Entry 9AXN (X-ray diffraction, 2.40 A resolution); this record covers chains H and L.

Chain H:
Protein: HY11-6B2_Mu Fab Heavy Chain
Source organism: Mus musculus
Notes: antibody fragment or engineered binder
Sequence (228 residues; row label = number of the first residue in the row; note: 1 number in that range is skipped by the numbering (no residue carries it; nothing is unmodelled there); a row labelled like 82A-82C holds insertion residues (82A, then the next letters in order)):
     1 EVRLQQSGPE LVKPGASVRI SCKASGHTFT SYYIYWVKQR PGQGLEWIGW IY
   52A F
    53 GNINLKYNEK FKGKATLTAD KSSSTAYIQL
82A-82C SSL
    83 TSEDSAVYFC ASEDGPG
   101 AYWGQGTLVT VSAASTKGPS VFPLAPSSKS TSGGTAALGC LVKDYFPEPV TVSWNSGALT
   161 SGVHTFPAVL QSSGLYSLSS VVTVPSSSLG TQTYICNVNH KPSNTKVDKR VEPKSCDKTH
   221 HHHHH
Disordered / not traced: 128-132, 214-225
Disulfide bonds: Cys22-Cys92, Cys140-Cys196
Modified / non-standard residues: Glu1 (pyroglutamic acid; PCA)
Ligand contacts: Fentanyl (7V7; N-phenyl-N-[1-(2-phenylethyl)piperidin-4-yl]propanamide): Tyr35, Trp47, Ala93, Ser94, Glu95, Gly97, Ala101, Tyr102, Trp103

Chain L:
Protein: HY11-6B2_Mu Fab Light Chain
Source organism: Mus musculus
Notes: antibody fragment or engineered binder
Sequence (214 residues; numbered 1 to 214; the number before each row is that of its first residue):
     1 DIVMTQSQKF MSTSVGDRVS VTCKASQNVG TNVAWYQQKP GQSPKALIYS ASYRYSGVPD
    61 RFTGSGSGTD FTLTISNVQS EDLAEYFCQQ YNSYPLTFGA GTKLELKRTV AAPSVFIFPP
   121 SDEQLKSGTA SVVCLLNNFY PREAKVQWKV DNALQSGNSQ ESVTEQDSKD STYSLSSTLT
   181 LSKADYEKHK VYACEVTHQG LSSPVTKSFN RGEC
Disordered / not traced: 214
Disulfide bonds: Cys23-Cys88, Cys134-Cys194
Ligand contacts: Fentanyl (7V7; N-phenyl-N-[1-(2-phenylethyl)piperidin-4-yl]propanamide): Ala34, Tyr36, Ala46, Tyr49, Tyr55, Gln89, Tyr91, Leu96, Phe98

Interface between chain H and chain L:
Residue-residue contacts - 60 pairs, chain H then chain L:
  Tyr35(H) with Leu96(L), hydrophobic
  Gln39(H) with Gln38(L), hydrogen bond
  Gly44(H) with Phe87(L)
  Leu45(H) with Phe87(L), hydrophobic; Phe98(L)
  Trp47(H) with Tyr94(L), hydrophobic; Pro95(L), hydrophobic; Leu96(L); Phe98(L)
  Trp50(H) with Tyr94(L), hydrogen bond
  Lys58(H) with Tyr94(L)
  Asn60(H) with Pro95(L)
  Phe91(H) with Ser43(L); Pro44(L)
  Glu95(H) with Tyr55(L), hydrogen bond
  Pro98(H) with Tyr55(L); Ser56(L), hydrogen bond (backbone-backbone)
  Gly99(H) with Ser56(L)
  Ala101(H) with Lys45(L); Ala46(L), hydrophobic; Tyr55(L), hydrophobic
  Trp103(H) with Tyr36(L), hydrophobic; Pro44(L)
  Gly104(H) with Ser43(L), hydrogen bond (backbone-side chain)
  Gln105(H) with Ser43(L)
  Phe122(H) with Ser121(L); Gln124(L)
  Pro123(H) with Ser121(L); Glu123(L)
  Leu124(H) with Phe118(L); Val133(L), hydrophobic
  Ala125(H) with Phe118(L)
  Ser127(H) with Pro119(L)
  Thr135(H) with Phe116(L)
  Ala137(H) with Phe116(L), hydrophobic; Phe118(L)
  Leu138(H) with Phe118(L), hydrophobic
  Leu141(H) with Gln124(L); Ser131(L)
  Lys143(H) with Gln124(L); Ser131(L)
  His164(H) with Asn137(L); Asn138(L), hydrogen bond; Ser174(L), hydrogen bond
  Phe166(H) with Leu135(L), hydrophobic; Ser162(L); Thr164(L); Ser174(L); Leu175(L); Ser176(L)
  Pro167(H) with Ser162(L), hydrogen bond (backbone-side chain); Val163(L)
  Val169(H) with Gln160(L); Glu161(L); Ser162(L)
  Leu170(H) with Gln160(L), hydrogen bond (backbone-side chain)
  Gln171(H) with Gln160(L)
  Val181(H) with Leu135(L), hydrophobic
  Thr183(H) with Asn137(L)
  Lys209(H) with Glu123(L), salt bridge
Interface residues without a listed pair, chain H (41 interface residues in all): Val37, Glu46, Gly106, Pro126, Ala136, Ser179
Interface residues without a listed pair, chain L (34 interface residues in all): Ile117, Thr129

Overview:
The interface between chain H and chain L involves 41 residues on one side and 34 on the other, with 9
hydrogen bonds and 1 salt bridge. Among the polar pairs are Lys209(H)-Glu123(L), Gln39(H)-Gln38(L) and
Trp50(H)-Tyr94(L). Fentanyl is bound between chain H and chain L.
Here chain H is HY11-6B2_Mu Fab Heavy Chain and chain L is HY11-6B2_Mu Fab Light Chain, both from Mus
musculus. Entry 9AXN (Crystal Structure of Anti-Fentanyl Antibody HY11-6B2_Mu Fab in Complex with Fentanyl)
was determined by X-ray diffraction, deposited together with 9AXP, 9AXQ, 9AXR and 9AXS.
